Entry 966C (X-ray diffraction, 1.90 A resolution); this record covers chain A.

# Chain A
Name: Mmp-1
Organism: Homo sapiens
Notes: EC 3.4.24.-; fragment: catalytic domain
UniProtKB: P03956 (MMP1_HUMAN); numbering as in UniProt (aligned over 108-264)
Sequence (157 residues; row label = number of the first residue in the row):
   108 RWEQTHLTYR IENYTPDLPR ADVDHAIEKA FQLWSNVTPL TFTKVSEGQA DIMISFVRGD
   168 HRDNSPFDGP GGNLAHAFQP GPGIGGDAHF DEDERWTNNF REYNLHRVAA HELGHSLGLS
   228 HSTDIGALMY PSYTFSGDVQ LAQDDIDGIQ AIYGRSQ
Bound ions: Ca2+ site 1: D124, E199, E201; Ca2+ site 2: D158, G190, G192, D194; Zn2+ site 1: H168, D170, H183, H196; Ca2+ site 3: D175, G176, G178, N180, D198, E201; Zn2+ site 2: H218, H222, H228 (together with RS2)
Ligand contacts: RS2 (N-hydroxy-2-[4-(4-phenoxy-benzenesulfonyl)-tetrahydro-pyran-4-yl]-acetamide): G179, N180, L181, A182, H183, R214, V215, H218, E219, H222, H228, L235, Y237, P238, S239, Y240, T241
Swiss-Prot annotation at these positions:
  - active site: E219
  - binding site (Ca(2+)): D124, D158, D175, G176, G178, N180, G190, G192, D194, D198, E199, E201
  - binding site (Zn(2+)): H168, D170, H183, H196, H218, H222, H228
  - site: N143 (Not glycosylated)
  - glycosylation: N120 (N-linked (GlcNAc...) asparagine)

# Summary
Chain A binds compound RS2. H218, H222 and H228 coordinate Zn2+ site 2. D124, E199 and E201 form the Ca2+ site
1. Curated annotation (UniProt) lists active-site residue E219, 12 Ca2+-binding residues and 7 Zn2+-binding
residues.
Chain A is Mmp-1 (Homo sapiens); the structure, Crystal structure of fibroblast collagenase-1 complexed to a
diphenyl-ether sulphone based hydroxamic acid, was determined by X-ray diffraction (same publication as 456C
and 830C).
